8XYQ - chains A and C of the 4 polymer chains in the assembly; structure by electron microscopy, 2.80 A resolution.

Chain A:
Molecule: MT-a70 family protein
Source organism: Tetrahymena thermophila SB210
UniProt: Q22GC0 (Q22GC0_TETTS); residues 1-372 here correspond to UniProt positions 57-428 (UniProt number = residue number + 56)
Chain sequence (378 residues; row label = number of the first residue in the row; numbers below 1 keep their minus sign (Gly-5 is residue -5)):
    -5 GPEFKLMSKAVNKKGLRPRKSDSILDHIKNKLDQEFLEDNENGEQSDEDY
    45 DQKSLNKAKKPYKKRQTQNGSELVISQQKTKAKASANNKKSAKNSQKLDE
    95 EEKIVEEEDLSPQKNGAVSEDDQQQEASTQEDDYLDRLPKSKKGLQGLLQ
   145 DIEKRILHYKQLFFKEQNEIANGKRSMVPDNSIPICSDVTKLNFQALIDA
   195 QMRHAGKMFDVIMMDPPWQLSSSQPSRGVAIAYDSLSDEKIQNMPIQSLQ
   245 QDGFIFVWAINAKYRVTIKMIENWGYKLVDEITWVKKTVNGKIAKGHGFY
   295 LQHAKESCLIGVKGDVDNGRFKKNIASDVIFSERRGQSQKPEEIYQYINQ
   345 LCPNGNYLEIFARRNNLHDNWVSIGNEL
Disordered / not traced: -5 to 135, 215-227
Differences from the reference sequence: expression tag (-5 to 0)
Residues lining bound ligands: S-adenosylmethionine (SAM): Ser181, Asp182, Val183, Thr184, Asp209, Pro210, Pro211, Asp228, Leu230, Ser332, Gln333, Lys334, Phe355, Ala356, Arg357, Asn359, Asn360, Gly369, Asn370, Glu371
What the authors report for this chain:
  - mutagenesis - D209N, H291F: abolished catalytic activity
  - mutagenesis - R221A, K280E, K286A/K289E: decreased binding to DNA
  - mutagenesis - D209A: abolished catalytic activity (proposed by the authors, not directly observed)

Chain C:
Molecule: Myb-like DNA-binding domain protein
Source organism: Tetrahymena thermophila SB210
UniProt: Q22VV9 (Q22VV9_TETTS); numbering as in UniProt (aligned over 2-360)
Chain sequence (364 residues; numbered -3 to 360; the number before each row is that of its first residue; numbers below 1 keep their minus sign (Gly-3 is residue -3)):
    -3 GPGRPSLKKGKFQHNQSKSLWNYTLSPGWREEEVKILKSALQLFGIGKWK
    47 KIMESGCLPGKSIGQIYMQTQRLLGQQSLGDFMGLQIDLEAVFNQNMKKQ
    97 DVLRKNNCIINTGDNPTKEERKRRIEQNRKIYGLSAKQIAEIKLPKVKKH
   147 APQYMTLEDIENEKFTNLEILTHLYNLKAEIVRRLAEQGETIAQPSIIKS
   197 LNNLNHNLEQNQNSNSSTETKVTLEQSGKKKYKVLAIEETELQNGPIATN
   247 SQKKSINGKRKNNRKINSDSEGNEEDISLEDIDSQESEINSEEIVEDDEE
   297 DEQIEEPSKIKKRKKNPEQESEEDDIEEDQEEDELVVNEEEIFEDDDDDE
   347 DNQDSSEDDDDDED
Disordered / not traced: -3 to 151, 184-360
Differences from the reference sequence: expression tag (-3 to 1)

How chain A and chain C interact:
Contacting residue pairs (9):
  Leu143(A) with Ile177(C), hydrophobic
  Ile146(A) with Leu170(C), hydrophobic
  Glu147(A) with Lys174(C), salt bridge
  Ile150(A) with Leu170(C), hydrophobic; Lys174(C)
  Tyr153(A) with Ile166(C), hydrophobic; Leu170(C), hydrophobic
  Leu156(A) with Asn163(C)
  Glu160(A) with Asn163(C)
Interface residues without a listed pair, chain A (12 interface residues in all): Leu139, Leu142, Arg149, Lys154, Phe157
Interface residues without a listed pair, chain C (8 interface residues in all): Leu153, Leu167, Leu173

Overview:
The interface between chain A and chain C involves 12 residues on one side and 8 on the other; the contacts
include 1 salt bridge. Its one salt-bridged contact is Glu147(A)-Lys174(C). From the paper: D209N, H291F and
D209A of chain A abolish catalytic activity; R221A, K280E and K286A/K289E of chain A reduce binding to DNA.
Chain A is MT-a70 family protein and chain C is Myb-like DNA-binding domain protein, both from Tetrahymena
thermophila SB210; the structure, Cryo-EM structure of SAM-bound Tetrahymena DNA methyltransferase complex
MTA1c, was determined by electron microscopy, deposited together with 8XYL, 8XYP, 8XYX, 9U92, 9U9K and 9VU6.
